8S2E - chains B and D of the 8 polymer chains in the assembly; structure by electron microscopy, 3.80 A resolution.

Chain B (and D):
Protein: Envelope glycoprotein gp41
Source organism: HIV whole-genome vector AA1305#18
Notes: chain D of this document is another copy of the same molecule, construct and numbering; everything in this record applies to it too
Sequence (130 residues; each row starts with the number of its first residue; note: 22 numbers in that range are skipped by the numbering (no residue carries them; nothing is unmodelled there)):
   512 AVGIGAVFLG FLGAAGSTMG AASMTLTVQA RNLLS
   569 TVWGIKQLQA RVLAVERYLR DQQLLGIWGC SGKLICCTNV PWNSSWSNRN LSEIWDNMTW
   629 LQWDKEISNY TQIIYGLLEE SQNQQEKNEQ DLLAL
Cystine bridges: Cys-598/Cys-604

Chain B / chain D interface:
Contacting residue pairs - 33 pairs, chain B then chain D:
  Ile-573(B) / Ile-573(D)  hydrophobic
  Leu-576(B) / Leu-576(D)  hydrophobic
  Gln-577(B) / Leu-576(D)
  Val-580(B) / Leu-576(D)  hydrophobic
  Val-580(B) / Arg-579(D)
  Val-580(B) / Val-580(D)  hydrophobic
  Glu-584(B) / Leu-545(D)
  Glu-584(B) / Ser-546(D)
  Leu-587(B) / Val-583(D)  hydrophobic
  Leu-587(B) / Leu-587(D)  hydrophobic
  Arg-588(B) / Arg-542(D)
  Arg-588(B) / Ser-546(D)  hydrogen bond
  Gln-591(B) / Ala-541(D)  hydrogen bond (side chain-backbone)
  Gln-591(B) / Arg-542(D)
  Gln-591(B) / Leu-545(D)
  Gln-591(B) / Tyr-586(D)
  Leu-592(B) / Arg-542(D)
  Gly-594(B) / Gly-600(D)
  Ile-595(B) / Arg-542(D)
  Ser-599(B) / Gly-600(D)
  Glu-647(B) / Arg-542(D)  salt bridge
  Asn-651(B) / Met-535(D)  hydrogen bond (side chain-backbone)
  Asn-651(B) / Thr-538(D)
  Asn-651(B) / Leu-602(D)
  Glu-654(B) / Gly-600(D)
  Glu-654(B) / Lys-601(D)
  Glu-654(B) / Leu-602(D)  hydrogen bond (side chain-backbone)
  Glu-654(B) / Ile-603(D)  hydrogen bond (side chain-backbone)
  Lys-655(B) / Ile-603(D)
  Glu-657(B) / Lys-601(D)  salt bridge
  Gln-658(B) / Ile-603(D)
  Gln-658(B) / Cys-605(D)
  Leu-661(B) / Cys-605(D)  hydrophobic
Interface residues without a listed pair, chain B (21 interface residues in all): Val-570, Val-583
Interface residues without a listed pair, chain D (22 interface residues in all): Ser-534, Thr-536, Leu-537, Thr-569

Summary:
21 residues of chain B and 22 residues of chain D are in contact; the contacts include 5 hydrogen bonds and 2
salt bridges. Among the polar pairs are Glu-647(B)/Arg-542(D), Glu-657(B)/Lys-601(D) and
Arg-588(B)/Ser-546(D).
Chain B and chain D are both Envelope glycoprotein gp41 (HIV whole-genome vector AA1305#18); the structure,
Fab4251-DS-SOSIP complex, was determined by electron microscopy.
